PDB entry 3GOI | X-ray diffraction, 2.52 A resolution | chain A

[Chain A]
Protein: Glucokinase
Source organism: Homo sapiens
Notes: EC 2.7.1.2
UniProtKB: A4D2J2 (A4D2J2_HUMAN); residues 11-465 here correspond to UniProt positions 12-466 (UniProt number = residue number + 1)
Amino-acid sequence (455 residues; each row starts with the number of its first residue):
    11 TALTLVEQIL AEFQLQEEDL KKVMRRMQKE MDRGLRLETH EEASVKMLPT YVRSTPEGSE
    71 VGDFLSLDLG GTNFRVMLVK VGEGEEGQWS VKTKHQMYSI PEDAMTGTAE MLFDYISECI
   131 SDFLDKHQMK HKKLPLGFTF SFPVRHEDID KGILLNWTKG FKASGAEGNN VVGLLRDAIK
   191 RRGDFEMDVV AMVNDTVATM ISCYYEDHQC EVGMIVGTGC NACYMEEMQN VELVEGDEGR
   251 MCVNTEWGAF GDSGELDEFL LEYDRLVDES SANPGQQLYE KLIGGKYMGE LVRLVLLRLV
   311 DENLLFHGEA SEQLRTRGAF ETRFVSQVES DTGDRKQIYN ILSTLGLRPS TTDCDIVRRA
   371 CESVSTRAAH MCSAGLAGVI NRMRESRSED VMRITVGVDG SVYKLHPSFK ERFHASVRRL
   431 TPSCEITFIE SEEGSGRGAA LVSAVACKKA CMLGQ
Disordered / not traced: 11-13, 462-465
Ligand contacts:
  - alpha-D-glucopyranose (GLC): Ser-151, Phe-152, Pro-153, Thr-168, Lys-169, Asn-204, Asp-205, Thr-206, Ile-225, Gly-229, Cys-230, Asn-231, Glu-256, Gln-287, Glu-290
  - LOI (2-(methylamino)-N-(4-methyl-1,3-thiazol-2-yl)-5-[(4-methyl-4H-1,2,4-triazol-3-yl)sulfanyl]benzamide): Tyr-61, Val-62, Arg-63, Ser-64, Pro-66, Ile-159, Met-210, Ile-211, Tyr-214, His-218, Cys-220, Glu-221, Met-235, Leu-451, Val-452, Val-455

[In short]
Chain A binds alpha-D-glucopyranose and compound LOI.
Chain A is Glucokinase (Homo sapiens); the structure, Human glucokinase in complex with a synthetic activator,
was determined by X-ray diffraction together with 3A0I from the same study.
